Entry 7T2H (electron microscopy, 3.20 A resolution); this record covers chains B and E of the 5 polymer chains in the assembly.

Chain B:
Name: Guanine nucleotide-binding protein G(I)/G(S)/G(T) subunit beta-1
From: Homo sapiens
Reference sequence: P62873 (GBB1_HUMAN); residue numbers follow UniProt; this construct covers 2-340
Chain sequence (344 residues; row label = number of the first residue in the row; numbers below 1 keep their minus sign (Pro-3 is residue -3)):
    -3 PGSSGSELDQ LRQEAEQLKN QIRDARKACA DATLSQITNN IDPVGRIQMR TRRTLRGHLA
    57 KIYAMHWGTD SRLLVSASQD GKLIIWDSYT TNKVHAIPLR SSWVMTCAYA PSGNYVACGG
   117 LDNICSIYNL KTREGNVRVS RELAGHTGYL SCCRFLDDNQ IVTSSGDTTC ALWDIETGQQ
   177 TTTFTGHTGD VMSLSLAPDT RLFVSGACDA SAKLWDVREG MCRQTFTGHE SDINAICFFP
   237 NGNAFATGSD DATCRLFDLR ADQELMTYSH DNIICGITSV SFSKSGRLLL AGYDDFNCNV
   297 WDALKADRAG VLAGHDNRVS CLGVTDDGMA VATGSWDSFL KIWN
Disordered / not traced: -3 to 4
Cystine bridges: Cys121-Cys149
Differences from the reference sequence: expression tag (-3 to 1)
Curated features (UniProtKB/Swiss-Prot):
  - modified residue: Ser2 (N-acetylserine), His266 (Phosphohistidine)
  - natural variant: Leu30 (L30F: In MRD42; uncertain significance), Arg52 (R52G: In MRD42), Gly64 (G64V: In MRD42), Asp76 (D76E: In MRD42; D76G: In MRD42), Gly77 (G77S: In MRD42), Lys78 (K78R: In MRD42), Ile80 (I80N: In MRD42; I80T: In MRD42), His91 (H91R: In MRD42; uncertain significance), Ala92 (A92T: In MRD42), Pro94 (P94S: In MRD42), Leu95 (L95P: In MRD42), Arg96 (R96L: In MRD42), 5 further natural variant entries in UniProt

Chain E:
Name: scFv16
From: Mus musculus
Notes: antibody fragment or engineered binder
Chain sequence (259 residues; row label = number of the first residue in the row; note: 2 numbers in that range are skipped by the numbering (no residue carries them; nothing is unmodelled there); a row labelled like 121A-121N holds insertion residues (121A, then the next letters in order)):
     1 DVQLVESGGG LVQPGGSRKL SCSASGFAFS SFGMHWVRQA PEKGLEWVAY ISSGSGTIYY
    61 ADTVKGRFTI SRDDPKNTLF LQMTSLRSED TAMYYCVRSI YYYGSSPFDF WGQGTTLTVS
   121 S
121A-121N GGGGSGGGGSGGGG
   124 SDIVMTQATS SVPVTPGESV SISCRSSKSL LHSNGNTYLY WFLQRPGQSP QLLIYRMSNL
   184 ASGVPDRFSG SGSGTAFTLT ISRLEAEDVG VYYCMQHLEY PLTFGAGTKL ELKAAAHHHH
   244 HHHH
Disordered / not traced: 1, 121A-121N, 236-247
Cystine bridges: Cys22-Cys96, Cys147-Cys217

Chain B / chain E interface:
Contacting residue pairs - 10 pairs, chain B then chain E:
  Arg68(B) - Tyr103(E)
  Leu69(B) - Tyr103(E)  hydrophobic
  Val90(B) - Tyr102(E)  hydrophobic
  Lys127(B) - Gly104(E)
  Glu130(B) - Gly26(E)
  Glu130(B) - Phe27(E)
  Glu130(B) - Ala28(E)  hydrogen bond (backbone-backbone)
  Glu130(B) - Phe32(E)
  Gly131(B) - Ser31(E)
  Gly131(B) - Phe32(E)
Also at the interface, not in a pair above, chain B (10 interface residues in all): Asp83, His91, Arg129, Asn132
Also at the interface, not in a pair above, chain E (13 interface residues in all): Val2, Arg98, Ile100, Phe110, Ser185

Summary:
10 residues of chain B and 13 residues of chain E are in contact, with 1 hydrogen bond. The hydrogen-bonded
pair Glu130(B)-Ala28(E) is a backbone contact.
Here chain B is Guanine nucleotide-binding protein G(I)/G(S)/G(T) subunit beta-1 (Homo sapiens) and chain E is
scFv16 (Mus musculus). Entry 7T2H (CryoEM structure of mu-opioid receptor - Gi protein complex bound to
lofentanil (LFT)) was determined by electron microscopy.
